Entry 6UPJ (X-ray diffraction, 2.34 A resolution); this record covers chains A and B.

== Chain A (and B) ==
Protein: HIV-2 protease
Organism: Human immunodeficiency virus 2
Notes: EC 3.4.23.16; chain B of this document is another copy of the same molecule, construct and numbering; everything in this record applies to it too
UniProtKB: P04584 (POL_HV2RO); residues 1-99 here correspond to UniProt positions 86-184 (UniProt number = residue number + 85)
Chain sequence (99 residues; each row starts with the number of its first residue):
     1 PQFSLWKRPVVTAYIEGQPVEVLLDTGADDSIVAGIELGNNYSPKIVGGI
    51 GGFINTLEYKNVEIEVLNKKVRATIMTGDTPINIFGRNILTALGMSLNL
Differences from the reference sequence: engineered mutation L57 (Lys142 in P04584)
Small-molecule neighbours: NIU (6,7,8,9-tetrahydro-4-hydroxy-3-(1-phenylpropyl)cyclohepta[b]pyran-2-one): D25, G27, A28, G48, G49, I50, I82

== How chain A and chain B interact ==
Pairs across the interface (74):
  P1(A) - L97(B)
  P1(A) - N98(B)
  P1(A) - L99(B)  hydrogen bond (backbone-backbone)
  Q2(A) - S96(B)
  Q2(A) - L97(B)
  Q2(A) - N98(B)
  F3(A) - S96(B)
  F3(A) - L97(B)  hydrogen bond (backbone-backbone)
  L5(A) - T26(B)
  L5(A) - R87(B)
  L5(A) - L90(B)  hydrophobic
  L5(A) - T91(B)
  W6(A) - R87(B)  hydrogen bond (backbone-side chain)
  W6(A) - T91(B)
  K7(A) - R87(B)
  R8(A) - D29(B)  salt bridge
  R8(A) - R87(B)
  P9(A) - T26(B)
  L23(A) - G27(B)
  L24(A) - T26(B)  hydrogen bond (backbone-side chain)
  D25(A) - D25(B)
  D25(A) - T26(B)
  T26(A) - L5(B)
  T26(A) - P9(B)
  T26(A) - L24(B)  hydrogen bond (side chain-backbone)
  T26(A) - D25(B)
  T26(A) - T26(B)  hydrogen bond (side chain-backbone)
  G27(A) - L23(B)
  G27(A) - D25(B)
  D29(A) - R8(B)
  G49(A) - I50(B)
  I50(A) - G49(B)
  I50(A) - I50(B)  hydrogen bond (backbone-backbone)
  I50(A) - I54(B)  hydrophobic
  I50(A) - T80(B)
  I50(A) - P81(B)
  I50(A) - I82(B)  hydrophobic
  I50(A) - I84(B)  hydrophobic
  G51(A) - I50(B)  hydrogen bond (backbone-backbone)
  G51(A) - G51(B)
  G51(A) - G52(B)
  G52(A) - I50(B)
  G52(A) - G51(B)
  L67(A) - L99(B)  hydrophobic
  K69(A) - L99(B)
  T80(A) - I50(B)
  P81(A) - G49(B)
  R87(A) - L5(B)  hydrogen bond (side chain-backbone)
  R87(A) - W6(B)
  R87(A) - R8(B)
  L90(A) - L5(B)  hydrophobic
  T91(A) - L5(B)
  T91(A) - W6(B)
  L93(A) - L99(B)
  M95(A) - L5(B)
  M95(A) - L97(B)  hydrophobic
  M95(A) - N98(B)
  M95(A) - L99(B)  hydrophobic
  S96(A) - F3(B)
  S96(A) - L97(B)
  S96(A) - N98(B)  hydrogen bond (backbone-backbone)
  L97(A) - Q2(B)
  L97(A) - F3(B)  hydrogen bond (backbone-backbone)
  L97(A) - M95(B)  hydrophobic
  L97(A) - S96(B)
  N98(A) - P1(B)
  N98(A) - Q2(B)
  N98(A) - M95(B)
  N98(A) - S96(B)  hydrogen bond (backbone-backbone)
  N98(A) - N98(B)  hydrogen bond
  L99(A) - P1(B)  hydrogen bond (backbone-backbone)
  L99(A) - L93(B)
  L99(A) - G94(B)
  L99(A) - M95(B)
Also at the interface, not in a pair above, chain A (36 interface residues in all): S4, F53, I54, I84, G94
Also at the interface, not in a pair above, chain B (36 interface residues in all): K7, F53, L67, K69

== Overview ==
Chain A and chain B each contribute 36 residues to their interface; the contacts include 14 hydrogen bonds and
1 salt bridge. Polar contacts include R8(A)-D29(B), W6(A)-R87(B) and L24(A)-T26(B). Chain A binds compound
NIU.
Both chains are HIV-2 protease (Human immunodeficiency virus 2). Entry 6UPJ (HIV-2 protease/U99294 complex)
was determined by X-ray diffraction (same publication as 5UPJ).
